1RM6 - chains C and F of the 6 polymer chains in the assembly; structure by X-ray diffraction, 1.60 A resolution.

Chain C (and F):
Molecule: 4-hydroxybenzoyl-CoA reductase gamma subunit
Organism: Thauera aromatica
Notes: EC 1.3.99.20; chain F of this document is another copy of the same molecule, construct and numbering; everything in this record applies to it too
Reference sequence: O33818 (HCRC_THAAR); residue numbers follow UniProt; this construct covers 1-161
Sequence (161 residues; row label = number of the first residue in the row):
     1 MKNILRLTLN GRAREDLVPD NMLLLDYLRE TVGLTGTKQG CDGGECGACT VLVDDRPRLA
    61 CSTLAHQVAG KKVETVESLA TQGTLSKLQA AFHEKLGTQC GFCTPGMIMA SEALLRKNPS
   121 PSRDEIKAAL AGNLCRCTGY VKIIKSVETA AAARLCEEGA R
Disordered / not traced: 158-161
Curated features (UniProtKB/Swiss-Prot):
  - binding site ([2Fe-2S] cluster): C41, C46, C49, C61, C100, C103, C135, C137
Ion coordination: 2Fe-2S cluster Fe site 1: C41, C46, C49, C61; 2Fe-2S cluster Fe site 2: C100, C103, C135, C137
Small-molecule neighbours:
  - FAD (flavin-adenine dinucleotide): G43, G44, E45
  - 2Fe-2S cluster (FES), molecule 1: K38, Q39, G40, C41, G44, E45, C46, G47, A48, C49, L59, C61
  - 2Fe-2S cluster (FES), molecule 2: T98, Q99, C100, G101, F102, C103, T104, C135, R136, C137, T138
  - molybdenum cofactor (PCD; (molybdopterin-cytosine dinucleotide-S,S)-dioxo-aqua-molybdenum(V)): Q99, C100, C137

Chain C / chain F interface:
Residue-residue contacts - 6 pairs, chain C then chain F:
  K2(C) - E15(F)  hydrogen bond (side chain-backbone)
  I4(C) - L17(F)  hydrophobic
  E15(C) - K2(F)  hydrogen bond (backbone-side chain)
  E15(C) - L17(F)
  L17(C) - I4(F)  hydrophobic
  L17(C) - E15(F)
Other interface residues (no listed pair), chain C (5 interface residues in all): D16
Other interface residues (no listed pair), chain F (5 interface residues in all): D16

In short:
The chain C/chain F interface involves 5 residues from each chain, with 2 hydrogen bonds. The hydrogen-bonded
pair is K2(C)-E15(F). Chain C binds molybdenum cofactor, flavin-adenine dinucleotide and 2Fe-2S cluster. From
UniProt: 8 [2Fe-2S] cluster-binding residues on chain C.
Chain C and chain F are both 4-hydroxybenzoyl-CoA reductase gamma subunit (Thauera aromatica); the structure,
Structure of 4-hydroxybenzoyl-CoA reductase from Thauera aromatica, was determined by X-ray diffraction
together with 1SB3 from the same study.
